Entry 8CO1 (electron microscopy, 2.56 A resolution); this record covers chains M1 and L1 of the 45 polymer chains in the assembly.

Chain M1 (and L1):
Molecule: Probable type IV piliation system protein DR_0774
From: Deinococcus radiodurans R1
Notes: chain L1 of this document is another copy of the same molecule, construct and numbering; everything in this record applies to it too
Reference sequence: Q9RW95 (DR774_DEIRA); numbering as in UniProt (aligned over 1-740)
Sequence (740 residues; each row starts with the number of its first residue):
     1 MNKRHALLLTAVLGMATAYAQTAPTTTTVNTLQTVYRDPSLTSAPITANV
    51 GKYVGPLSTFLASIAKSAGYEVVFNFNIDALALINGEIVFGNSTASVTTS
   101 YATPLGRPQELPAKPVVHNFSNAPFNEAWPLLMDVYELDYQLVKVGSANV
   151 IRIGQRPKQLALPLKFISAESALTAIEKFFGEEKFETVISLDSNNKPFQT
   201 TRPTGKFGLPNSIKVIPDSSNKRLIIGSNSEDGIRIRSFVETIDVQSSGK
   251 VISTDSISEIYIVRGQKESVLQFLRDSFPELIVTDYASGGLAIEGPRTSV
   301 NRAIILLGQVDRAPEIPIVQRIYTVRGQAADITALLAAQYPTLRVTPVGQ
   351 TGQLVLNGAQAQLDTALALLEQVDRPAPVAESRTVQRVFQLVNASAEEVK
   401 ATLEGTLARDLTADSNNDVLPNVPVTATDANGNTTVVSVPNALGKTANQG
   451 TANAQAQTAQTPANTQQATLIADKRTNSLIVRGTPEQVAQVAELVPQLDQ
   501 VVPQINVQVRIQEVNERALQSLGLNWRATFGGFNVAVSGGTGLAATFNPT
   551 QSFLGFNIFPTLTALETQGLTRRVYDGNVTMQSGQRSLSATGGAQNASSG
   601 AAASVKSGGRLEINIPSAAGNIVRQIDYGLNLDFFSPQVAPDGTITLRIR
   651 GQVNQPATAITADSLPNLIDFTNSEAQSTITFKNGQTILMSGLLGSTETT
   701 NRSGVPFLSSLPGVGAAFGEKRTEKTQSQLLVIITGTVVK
Unresolved in the structure: 1-33, 93-97, 183-201, 242-256, 407-465

Chain M1 / chain L1 interface:
Contacting residue pairs - 280 pairs, chain M1 then chain L1:
  Leu-41(M1) with Tyr-70(L1)
  Thr-42(M1) with Tyr-70(L1), hydrogen bond (backbone-side chain)
  Ile-46(M1) with Ile-64(L1)
  Ala-48(M1) with Phe-60(L1), hydrophobic; Ile-64(L1), hydrophobic
  Val-50(M1) with Phe-60(L1), hydrophobic
  Gly-51(M1) with Asn-85(L1)
  Lys-52(M1) with Asn-85(L1), hydrogen bond (backbone-side chain); Gly-86(L1), hydrogen bond (backbone-backbone)
  Val-54(M1) with Ile-84(L1), hydrophobic; Asn-85(L1); Val-89(L1), hydrophobic; Phe-90(L1), hydrophobic
  Asn-77(M1) with Ile-84(L1)
  Thr-98(M1) with Phe-90(L1)
  Tyr-101(M1) with Ile-84(L1)
  Gln-109(M1) with Leu-105(L1)
  Glu-110(M1) with Leu-105(L1)
  Ala-113(M1) with Ala-82(L1); Ile-84(L1), hydrophobic; Pro-104(L1)
  Lys-114(M1) with Ala-82(L1), hydrogen bond (backbone-backbone); Leu-83(L1); Ile-84(L1), hydrogen bond (backbone-backbone)
  Pro-115(M1) with Ile-84(L1)
  Val-116(M1) with Leu-83(L1), hydrophobic; Ile-84(L1), hydrogen bond (backbone-backbone); Asn-85(L1), hydrogen bond (backbone-side chain)
  Val-117(M1) with Asn-85(L1)
  His-118(M1) with Phe-60(L1)
  Phe-125(M1) with Ile-64(L1); Ala-65(L1), hydrophobic; Tyr-70(L1), hydrophobic
  Trp-129(M1) with Ile-64(L1), hydrophobic; Ala-65(L1), hydrophobic
  Leu-132(M1) with Phe-60(L1), hydrophobic; Leu-61(L1), hydrophobic; Ile-64(L1), hydrophobic
  Met-133(M1) with Leu-61(L1), hydrophobic
  Tyr-136(M1) with Leu-57(L1), hydrophobic
  Leu-138(M1) with Phe-76(L1), hydrophobic; Ile-78(L1), hydrophobic
  Leu-142(M1) with Thr-34(L1), hydrogen bond (backbone-backbone); Tyr-70(L1), hydrophobic
  Val-143(M1) with Thr-34(L1); Tyr-36(L1), hydrophobic
  Lys-144(M1) with Thr-34(L1), hydrogen bond (backbone-backbone); Val-35(L1)
  Val-145(M1) with Ala-123(L1), hydrophobic; Pro-124(L1); Glu-127(L1); Ala-128(L1), hydrophobic; Leu-131(L1), hydrophobic
  Gly-146(M1) with Glu-127(L1), hydrogen bond (backbone-side chain)
  Asn-149(M1) with Gly-69(L1); Tyr-70(L1); Glu-71(L1), hydrogen bond (backbone-backbone)
  Val-150(M1) with Glu-71(L1); Val-73(L1), hydrophobic
  Ile-151(M1) with Tyr-70(L1), hydrophobic; Val-72(L1); Val-73(L1), hydrogen bond (backbone-backbone)
  Arg-152(M1) with Tyr-36(L1), hydrogen bond; Val-73(L1); Asn-75(L1), hydrogen bond; Asp-134(L1), salt bridge
  Ile-153(M1) with Val-72(L1), hydrophobic; Val-73(L1), hydrogen bond (backbone-backbone); Phe-74(L1), hydrophobic; Asn-75(L1), hydrogen bond (backbone-backbone)
  Gly-154(M1) with Asn-75(L1); Phe-76(L1); Lys-222(L1)
  Gln-155(M1) with Phe-76(L1); Ile-226(L1)
  Pro-157(M1) with Ile-226(L1), hydrophobic
  Gln-159(M1) with Phe-179(L1); Ser-230(L1), hydrogen bond (side chain-backbone); Glu-231(L1); Ile-234(L1)
  Phe-207(M1) with Lys-178(L1); Phe-179(L1); Gly-181(L1)
  Gly-208(M1) with Lys-178(L1)
  Leu-209(M1) with Ala-175(L1); Lys-178(L1); Phe-179(L1), hydrophobic; Glu-231(L1)
  Asn-211(M1) with Arg-237(L1)
  Ile-213(M1) with Val-240(L1), hydrophobic
  Lys-214(M1) with Arg-237(L1)
  Asp-218(M1) with Phe-179(L1)
  Ser-277(M1) with Tyr-286(L1)
  Arg-302(M1) with Tyr-286(L1), hydrogen bond; Ala-292(L1)
  Leu-306(M1) with Tyr-286(L1), hydrophobic; Gly-289(L1)
  Gln-309(M1) with Ser-288(L1), hydrogen bond (side chain-backbone); Gly-289(L1)
  Gln-320(M1) with Gln-339(L1)
  Ile-322(M1) with Gln-372(L1); Val-373(L1), hydrophobic
  Arg-344(M1) with Gln-339(L1)
  Thr-346(M1) with Leu-335(L1)
  Val-348(M1) with Val-373(L1)
  Gly-349(M1) with Asp-331(L1)
  Gln-353(M1) with Val-373(L1); Arg-375(L1), hydrogen bond
  Val-355(M1) with Gln-339(L1); Val-373(L1), hydrophobic
  Asn-357(M1) with Gln-339(L1)
  Thr-384(M1) with Gln-490(L1)
  Gln-386(M1) with Gln-490(L1), hydrogen bond (side chain-backbone); Glu-493(L1), hydrogen bond; Leu-494(L1)
  Val-388(M1) with Leu-494(L1), hydrophobic; Gln-497(L1)
  Gln-390(M1) with Gln-497(L1), hydrogen bond; Gln-500(L1), hydrogen bond
  Asn-393(M1) with Gln-638(L1)
  Ala-394(M1) with Gln-638(L1)
  Ser-395(M1) with Gln-638(L1)
  Glu-397(M1) with Arg-586(L1), salt bridge
  Ile-471(M1) with Thr-402(L1); Leu-403(L1)
  Ala-472(M1) with Thr-402(L1)
  Asp-473(M1) with Thr-402(L1); Leu-498(L1)
  Lys-474(M1) with Gly-584(L1); Gln-585(L1); Arg-586(L1)
  Arg-475(M1) with Asn-393(L1); Leu-498(L1); Asp-499(L1); Gln-500(L1), hydrogen bond (side chain-backbone); Val-502(L1); Gly-584(L1)
  Thr-476(M1) with Gln-497(L1); Gln-500(L1); Val-502(L1)
  Asn-477(M1) with Gln-638(L1)
  Ser-478(M1) with Gln-497(L1), hydrogen bond
  Arg-482(M1) with Gln-467(L1); Gln-490(L1); Leu-494(L1)
  Gln-504(M1) with Ile-680(L1); Thr-681(L1), hydrogen bond (side chain-backbone); Ile-688(L1)
  Arg-517(M1) with Asn-701(L1)
  Asn-557(M1) with Pro-549(L1)
  Ile-558(M1) with Phe-547(L1), hydrophobic; Pro-549(L1)
  Phe-559(M1) with Asn-548(L1); Pro-549(L1)
  Pro-560(M1) with Thr-546(L1); Phe-547(L1), hydrogen bond (backbone-backbone)
  Thr-561(M1) with Ala-545(L1); Thr-546(L1)
  Leu-562(M1) with Ala-544(L1); Ala-545(L1), hydrogen bond (backbone-backbone)
  Thr-563(M1) with Leu-543(L1)
  Ala-564(M1) with Gly-542(L1); Leu-543(L1), hydrogen bond (backbone-backbone); Pro-706(L1), hydrophobic
  Leu-565(M1) with Gly-540(L1); Gly-542(L1); Ser-703(L1); Gly-704(L1); Pro-706(L1)
  Glu-566(M1) with Arg-702(L1), salt bridge; Ser-703(L1); Gly-704(L1), hydrogen bond (backbone-backbone); Val-705(L1); Pro-706(L1); Phe-707(L1), hydrogen bond (side chain-backbone); Ser-709(L1)
  Thr-567(M1) with Arg-702(L1); Ser-703(L1)
  Gln-568(M1) with Asn-701(L1); Arg-702(L1), hydrogen bond (backbone-backbone)
  Gly-569(M1) with Thr-700(L1); Asn-701(L1)
  Leu-570(M1) with Glu-698(L1); Thr-699(L1), hydrogen bond (backbone-backbone); Thr-700(L1)
  Thr-571(M1) with Glu-698(L1)
  Arg-572(M1) with Thr-697(L1); Glu-698(L1), salt bridge
  Arg-573(M1) with Ser-696(L1)
  Val-574(M1) with Leu-694(L1); Gly-695(L1); Ser-696(L1), hydrogen bond (backbone-backbone)
  Tyr-575(M1) with Leu-694(L1)
  Asp-576(M1) with Gly-692(L1); Leu-693(L1); Leu-694(L1), hydrogen bond (backbone-backbone)
  Gly-577(M1) with Gly-692(L1); Leu-693(L1)
  Asn-578(M1) with Ser-691(L1), hydrogen bond (backbone-side chain); Gly-692(L1), hydrogen bond (backbone-backbone)
  Val-579(M1) with Ser-678(L1); Met-690(L1); Ser-691(L1)
  Thr-580(M1) with Ser-678(L1), hydrogen bond (backbone-side chain); Thr-679(L1); Leu-689(L1), hydrogen bond (side chain-backbone); Met-690(L1), hydrogen bond (backbone-backbone)
  Met-581(M1) with Ser-678(L1); Thr-679(L1)
  Gln-582(M1) with Thr-679(L1), hydrogen bond (side chain-backbone); Ile-680(L1); Thr-681(L1)
  Gln-585(M1) with Arg-648(L1); Ser-678(L1); Thr-679(L1)
  Arg-586(M1) with Arg-648(L1), hydrogen bond (backbone-side chain)
  Leu-588(M1) with Phe-635(L1), hydrophobic; Arg-648(L1)
  Ala-590(M1) with Ala-597(L1); Arg-650(L1)
  Gly-592(M1) with Gln-595(L1); Asn-596(L1); Ala-597(L1)
  Gly-593(M1) with Gln-595(L1)
  Ala-594(M1) with Arg-624(L1)
  Ala-601(M1) with Gln-677(L1), hydrogen bond (backbone-side chain)
  Ala-602(M1) with Arg-648(L1), hydrogen bond (backbone-side chain); Gln-677(L1)
  Ala-603(M1) with Gln-677(L1); Ser-678(L1)
  Ser-604(M1) with Ala-676(L1); Gln-677(L1), hydrogen bond (backbone-backbone)
  Val-605(M1) with Glu-675(L1); Ser-691(L1)
  Lys-606(M1) with Ser-674(L1); Glu-675(L1), hydrogen bond (backbone-backbone)
  Ser-607(M1) with Asn-673(L1); Ser-674(L1), hydrogen bond; Leu-693(L1)
  Gly-608(M1) with Thr-672(L1); Asn-673(L1), hydrogen bond (backbone-backbone)
  Gly-609(M1) with Phe-671(L1); Asn-673(L1)
  Arg-610(M1) with Gln-652(L1); Ile-669(L1); Asp-670(L1), hydrogen bond (backbone-backbone); Phe-671(L1), hydrogen bond (backbone-backbone); Asn-673(L1); Glu-675(L1), salt bridge
  Leu-611(M1) with Ile-669(L1); Asp-670(L1)
  Glu-612(M1) with Arg-624(L1), salt bridge; Ile-626(L1); Asn-667(L1); Leu-668(L1); Ile-669(L1), hydrogen bond (backbone-backbone); Phe-671(L1)
  Ile-613(M1) with Asn-667(L1); Leu-668(L1), hydrophobic
  Asn-614(M1) with Ile-613(L1); Ile-615(L1); Arg-624(L1), hydrogen bond; Pro-666(L1), hydrogen bond (side chain-backbone); Asn-667(L1), hydrogen bond (backbone-side chain)
  Pro-616(M1) with Ile-615(L1), hydrophobic; Ser-617(L1)
  Ser-617(M1) with Ser-617(L1), hydrogen bond (backbone-side chain); Ala-619(L1)
  Ala-618(M1) with Ala-619(L1)
  Gly-620(M1) with Ala-619(L1)
  Asn-621(M1) with Ser-617(L1), hydrogen bond; Gly-620(L1), hydrogen bond (side chain-backbone); Ile-622(L1)
  Val-623(M1) with Arg-624(L1)
  Tyr-628(M1) with Asp-670(L1), hydrogen bond
  Leu-630(M1) with Leu-693(L1), hydrophobic
  Ile-660(M1) with Asp-670(L1)
  Ser-664(M1) with Leu-668(L1)
  Leu-665(M1) with Leu-668(L1)
  Pro-666(M1) with Asn-667(L1)
Interface residues without a listed pair, chain M1 (156 interface residues in all): Asn-49, Pro-112, Phe-120, Gln-141, Arg-156, Lys-158, Ala-161, Ile-216, Ile-305, Val-310, Arg-312, Thr-351, Val-392, Ile-480, Asn-506, Gln-520, Ser-587, Ile-615, Gln-625
Interface residues without a listed pair, chain L1 (158 interface residues in all): Pro-56, Ser-67, Ala-68, Ile-88, Leu-111, Phe-120, Val-135, Asn-221, Arg-235, Ser-258, Ile-260, Ile-262, Ala-287, Gly-290, Ala-338, Tyr-340, Leu-369, Ala-394, Val-501, Glu-513, Thr-541, Thr-550, Ser-583, Pro-616, Ser-636, Ala-640, Ser-710, Leu-730

Overview:
The interface between chain M1 and chain L1 involves 156 residues on one side and 158 on the other, with 59
hydrogen bonds and 6 salt bridges. Among the polar pairs are Arg-152(M1)/Asp-134(L1), Glu-397(M1)/Arg-586(L1)
and Glu-566(M1)/Arg-702(L1).
Both chains are Probable type IV piliation system protein DR_0774 (Deinococcus radiodurans R1). Entry 8CO1
(Type II Secretion System) was determined by electron microscopy.
